PDB entry 6XH8 | electron microscopy, 4.10 A resolution (low resolution: residue-level contacts below are approximate; hydrogen-bond / salt-bridge calls are withheld) | chains F and 2 of the 11 polymer chains in the assembly

[Chain F]
Name: RNA polymerase sigma factor RpoD
Source organism: Escherichia coli
UniProt: P00579 (RPOD_ECOLI); numbering as in UniProt (aligned over 1-613)
Chain sequence (628 residues; row label = number of the first residue in the row; numbers below 1 keep their minus sign (Met-14 is residue -14)):
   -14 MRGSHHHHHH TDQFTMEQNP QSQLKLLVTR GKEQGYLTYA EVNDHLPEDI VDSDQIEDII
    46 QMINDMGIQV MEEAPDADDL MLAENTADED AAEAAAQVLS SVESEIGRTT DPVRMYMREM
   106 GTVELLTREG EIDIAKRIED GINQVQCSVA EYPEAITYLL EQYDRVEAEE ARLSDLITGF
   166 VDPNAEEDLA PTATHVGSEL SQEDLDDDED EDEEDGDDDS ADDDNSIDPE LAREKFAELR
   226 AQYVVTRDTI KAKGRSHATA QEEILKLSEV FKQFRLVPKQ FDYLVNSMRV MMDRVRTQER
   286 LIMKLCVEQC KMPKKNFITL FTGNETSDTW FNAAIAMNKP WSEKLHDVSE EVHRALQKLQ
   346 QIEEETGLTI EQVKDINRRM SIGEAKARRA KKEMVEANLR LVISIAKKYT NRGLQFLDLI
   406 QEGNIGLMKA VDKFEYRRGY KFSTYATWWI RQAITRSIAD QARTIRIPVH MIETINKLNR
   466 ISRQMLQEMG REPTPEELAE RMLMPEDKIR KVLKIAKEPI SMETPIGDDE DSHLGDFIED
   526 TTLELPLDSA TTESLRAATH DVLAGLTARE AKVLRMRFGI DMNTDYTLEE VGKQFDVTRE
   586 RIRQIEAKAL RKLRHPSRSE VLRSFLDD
Unresolved in the structure: -14 to 78, 172-209
Sequence notes: expression tag (-14 to 0)
Curated features (UniProtKB/Swiss-Prot):
  - DNA-binding region: Leu573 to Ala592 (H-T-H motif)
  - region: Arg584 to Arg599 (Interaction with anti-sigma factors)
  - motif: Asp403 to Gln406 (Interaction with polymerase core subunit RpoC)
  - site: Arg562 (Interaction with anti-sigma factors)
  - mutagenesis: Ala553 (A553D: Disrupts the interaction with Escherichia phage lambda antitermination protein Q), Arg596 (R596D/E: 2-fold reduction in activation of class II Crp-dependent promoters)
Reported in the primary citation:
  - mutagenesis - R157A/S159A/K264A: decreased binding to HTH-type transcriptional regulator CueR
  - mutagenesis - R157A/S159A/K264A: unchanged binding to basal promoter binding activity

[Chain 2]
Molecule: Template strand DNA
Sequence (54 nucleotides; row label = number of the first residue in the row):
     1 CGCCGCGTCA GACTCGTAGG AGGTTAAACC TTCCAGCAAG GGGAAGGTCA AGGC

[Interface between chain F and chain 2]
Contacting residue pairs (31):
  Arg93(F) with DC6(2); DG7(2)
  Tyr394(F) with DT25(2)
  Gly398(F) with DT25(2)
  Gln437(F) with DA26(2)
  Thr440(F) with DA26(2)
  Ile443(F) with DT25(2)
  Asn464(F) with DT24(2)
  Arg465(F) with DA26(2); DA27(2)
  Lys502(F) with DA21(2); DG22(2)
  Ile505(F) with DA21(2)
  Pro510(F) with DG20(2)
  Ile511(F) with DA18(2); DG19(2); DG20(2)
  Gly512(F) with DA18(2); DG19(2)
  Asp513(F) with DA18(2)
  Asp516(F) with DT17(2)
  Arg562(F) with DG47(2)
  Leu573(F) with DG47(2)
  Glu574(F) with DG46(2)
  Arg584(F) with DG47(2); DT48(2)
  Glu585(F) with DT48(2); DC49(2); DA50(2)
  Arg588(F) with DT48(2); DC49(2)
Interface residues without a listed pair, chain F (23 interface residues in all): Asn396, Glu575
Interface residues without a listed pair, chain 2 (18 interface residues in all): DA51

[In short]
23 residues of chain F face 18 of chain 2 across their interface. UniProt lists 2 mutagenesis sites on chain
F. The paper reports that R157A/S159A/K264A of chain F reduce binding to HTH-type transcriptional regulator
CueR; R157A/S159A/K264A of chain F leave binding to basal promoter binding activity unchanged.
Here chain F is RNA polymerase sigma factor RpoD (Escherichia coli) and chain 2 is Template strand DNA. Entry
6XH8 (CueR-transcription activation complex with RNA transcript) was determined by electron microscopy,
deposited together with 6XH7.
